Entry 4AB6 (X-ray diffraction, 2.80 A resolution); this record covers chains A and B.

[Chain A (and B)]
Name: Transcriptional regulator, lysr family
Source organism: Neisseria meningitidis serogroup b
Notes: fragment: regulatory domain, residues 90-309; chain B of this document is another copy of the same molecule, construct and numbering; everything in this record applies to it too
UniProt: Q9JXG8 (Q9JXG8_NEIMB); numbering as in UniProt (aligned over 90-309)
Amino-acid sequence (222 residues; row label = number of the first residue in the row):
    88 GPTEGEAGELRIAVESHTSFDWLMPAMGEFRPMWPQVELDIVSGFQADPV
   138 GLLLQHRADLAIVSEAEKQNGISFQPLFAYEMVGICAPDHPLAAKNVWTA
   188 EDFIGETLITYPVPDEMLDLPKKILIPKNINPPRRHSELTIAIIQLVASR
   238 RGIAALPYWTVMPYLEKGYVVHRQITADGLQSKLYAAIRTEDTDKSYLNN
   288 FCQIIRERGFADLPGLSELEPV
Unresolved in the structure: 88-93, 132, 309 (chain B: 88-94, 131-134, 308-309)
Construct notes: expression tag (88-89); engineered mutation Ser103 (Cys in Q9JXG8), Ser106 (Cys in Q9JXG8)
Reported in the primary citation:
  - conformationally variable residues (side-chain flip): Glu102
  - contacts within the chain: Glu102-Ser151 (hydrogen bond)

[How chain A and chain B interact]
Pairs across the interface (45):
  Phe107(A) - Leu226(B)  hydrophobic
  Phe107(A) - Ile228(B)
  Phe107(A) - Ala229(B)  hydrophobic
  Met111(A) - Ile228(B)  hydrophobic
  Met111(A) - Ala229(B)  hydrophobic
  Met111(A) - Gln232(B)
  Gly115(A) - Gln232(B)
  Gly115(A) - Tyr256(B)
  Arg118(A) - Gln232(B)  hydrogen bond
  Arg118(A) - Ala235(B)
  Arg118(A) - Ser236(B)  hydrogen bond
  Arg118(A) - Tyr256(B)
  Glu125(A) - Arg238(B)  salt bridge
  Leu126(A) - Ser236(B)
  Leu126(A) - Arg238(B)
  Asp127(A) - Arg222(B)  salt bridge
  Asp127(A) - Leu233(B)
  Ile128(A) - Arg222(B)  hydrogen bond (backbone-side chain)
  Ile128(A) - Ala229(B)
  Ile128(A) - Leu233(B)  hydrophobic
  Ser130(A) - His223(B)
  Asp176(A) - Arg118(B)  salt bridge
  Arg222(A) - Asp127(B)  salt bridge
  Arg222(A) - Ile128(B)  hydrogen bond (side chain-backbone)
  Glu225(A) - Glu225(B)
  Leu226(A) - Phe107(B)  hydrophobic
  Leu226(A) - Glu225(B)
  Leu226(A) - Leu226(B)  hydrophobic
  Ile228(A) - Met111(B)
  Ala229(A) - Phe107(B)  hydrophobic
  Ala229(A) - Met111(B)  hydrophobic
  Ala229(A) - Ile128(B)
  Gln232(A) - Met111(B)  hydrogen bond (side chain-backbone)
  Gln232(A) - Met114(B)
  Gln232(A) - Gly115(B)  hydrogen bond (side chain-backbone)
  Leu233(A) - Asp127(B)
  Leu233(A) - Ile128(B)  hydrophobic
  Ala235(A) - Arg118(B)  hydrogen bond (backbone-side chain)
  Ser236(A) - Arg118(B)
  Ser236(A) - Leu126(B)
  Arg238(A) - Glu125(B)  salt bridge
  Arg238(A) - Leu126(B)  hydrogen bond (side chain-backbone)
  Arg238(A) - Asp127(B)
  Tyr256(A) - Pro112(B)
  Tyr256(A) - Gly115(B)
Also at the interface, not in a pair above, chain A (23 interface residues in all): Pro112, Met114
Also at the interface, not in a pair above, chain B (23 interface residues in all): His104

[In short]
Chain A and chain B each contribute 23 residues to their interface; the contacts include 8 hydrogen bonds and
5 salt bridges. Polar pairs include Glu125(A)-Arg238(B), Asp127(A)-Arg222(B) and Asp176(A)-Arg118(B). The
paper reports conformational variability at Glu102(A); contacts within the chain involving Glu102(A) and
Ser151(A).
Both chains are Transcriptional regulator, lysr family (Neisseria meningitidis serogroup b). Entry 4AB6
(Regulatory domain structure of NMB2055 (MetR), C103S C106S mutant, a LysR family regulator from N.
meningitidis) was determined by X-ray diffraction, deposited together with 4AB5.
